PDB entry 7K7G | electron microscopy, 4.20 A resolution (low resolution: residue-level contacts below are approximate; hydrogen-bond / salt-bridge calls are withheld) | chains E and J of the 11 polymer chains in the assembly

[Chain E]
Protein: Histone H3
Source organism: Saccharomyces cerevisiae (strain ATCC 204508 / S288c)
UniProtKB: P61830 (H3_YEAST); numbering as in UniProt (aligned over 1-136)
Chain sequence (136 residues; each row starts with the number of its first residue):
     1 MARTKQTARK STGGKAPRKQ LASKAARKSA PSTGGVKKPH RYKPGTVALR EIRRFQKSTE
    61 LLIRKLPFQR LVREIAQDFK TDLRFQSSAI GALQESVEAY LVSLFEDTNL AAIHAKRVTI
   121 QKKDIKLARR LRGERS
Not modelled in the structure: 1-44, 136
Swiss-Prot annotation at these positions:
  - modified residue: Lys5 (N6,N6,N6-trimethyllysine), Lys10 (N6-acetyllysine), Ser11 (Phosphoserine), Lys15 (N6,N6-dimethyllysine), Lys19 (N6-acetyllysine), Lys24 (N6-acetyllysine), Lys28 (N6,N6,N6-trimethyllysine), Lys37 (N6,N6,N6-trimethyllysine), Lys38 (N6-acetyllysine), Lys57 (N6-acetyllysine), Lys65 (N6-acetyllysine), Lys80 (N6,N6,N6-trimethyllysine)
  - mutagenesis: Ser11 (S11A: Impairs histone H3 phosphorylation and reduces transcription of some GCN5 regulated genes), Arg53 (R53A/K/Q: Lethal), Lys57 (K57A/Q/R: Increases sensitivity to genotoxic agents inducing DNA breaks during replication), Lys80 (K80A/P/Q: Compromises telomeric silencing), Thr119 (T119A/E: Lethal)

[Chain J]
Molecule: 147-nt DNA strand
Source organism: Saccharomyces cerevisiae
Sequence (147 nucleotides; row label = number of the first residue in the row):
   147 ATCGGATGAT TTCTTACTAT TTCTTTTTTA ACTTTCGGAA ATCAAATACA CTAATATTAA
   207 AACGCGGGGG ACAGCGCGTA CGTGCGTTTA AGCGGTGCTA GAGCTGTCTA CGACCAATTG
   267 AGCGGCCTCG GCACCGGGAT TCTCGAT
Not modelled in the structure: 147-156, 280-293

[Chain E / chain J interface]
Residue-residue contacts (15):
  Arg64(E) - DA206(J)
  Arg64(E) - DA207(J)
  Arg73(E) - DC197(J)
  Arg84(E) - DA196(J)
  Arg84(E) - DC197(J)
  Phe85(E) - DA196(J)
  Phe85(E) - DC197(J)
  Gln86(E) - DA196(J)
  Arg117(E) - DA217(J)
  Arg117(E) - DC218(J)
  Val118(E) - DG216(J)
  Val118(E) - DA217(J)
  Thr119(E) - DG216(J)
  Thr119(E) - DA217(J)
  Gln121(E) - DC218(J)
Also at the interface, not in a pair above, chain E (10 interface residues in all): Gly45
Also at the interface, not in a pair above, chain J (9 interface residues in all): DT198, DG215

[Overview]
Chain E and chain J form an interface of 10 and 9 residues respectively. From UniProt: 5 mutagenesis sites on
chain E.
Here chain E is Histone H3 (Saccharomyces cerevisiae (strain ATCC 204508 / S288c)) and chain J is a 147-nt DNA
strand (Saccharomyces cerevisiae). Entry 7K7G (nucleosome and Gal4 complex) was determined by electron
microscopy together with 7K78 and 7K79 from the same study.
